PDB entry 6K15 | electron microscopy, 3.40 A resolution | chains H and G of the 13 polymer chains in the assembly

Chain H:
Name: Chromatin structure-remodeling complex protein RSC8
From: Saccharomyces cerevisiae S288C
UniProtKB: P43609 (RSC8_YEAST); residues 1-557 here = UniProt positions 1-557
Amino-acid sequence (557 residues; numbered 1 to 557; the number before each row is that of its first residue):
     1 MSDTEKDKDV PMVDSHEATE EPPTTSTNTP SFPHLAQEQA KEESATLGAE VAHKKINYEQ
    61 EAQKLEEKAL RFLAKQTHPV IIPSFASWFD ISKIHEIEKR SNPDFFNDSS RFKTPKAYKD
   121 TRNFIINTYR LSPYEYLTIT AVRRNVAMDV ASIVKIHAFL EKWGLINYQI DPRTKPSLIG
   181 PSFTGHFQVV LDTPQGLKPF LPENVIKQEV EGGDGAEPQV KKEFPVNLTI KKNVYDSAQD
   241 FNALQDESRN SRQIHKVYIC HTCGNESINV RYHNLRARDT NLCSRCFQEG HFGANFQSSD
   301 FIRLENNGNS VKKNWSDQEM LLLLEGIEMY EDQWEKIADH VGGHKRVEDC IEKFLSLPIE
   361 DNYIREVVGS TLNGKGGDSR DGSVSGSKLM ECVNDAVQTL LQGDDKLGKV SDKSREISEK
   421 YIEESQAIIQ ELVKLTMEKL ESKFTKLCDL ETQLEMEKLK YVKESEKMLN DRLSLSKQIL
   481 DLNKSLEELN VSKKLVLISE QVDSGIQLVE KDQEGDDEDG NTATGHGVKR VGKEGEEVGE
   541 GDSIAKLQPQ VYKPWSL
Disordered / not traced: 1-56, 204-223, 370-386, 487-557
Bound ions: Zn2+: Cys260, Cys263, Cys286

Chain G:
Name: Chromatin structure-remodeling complex subunit SFH1
From: Saccharomyces cerevisiae S288C
UniProtKB: Q06168 (SFH1_YEAST); numbering as in UniProt (aligned over 1-426)
Amino-acid sequence (426 residues; each row starts with the number of its first residue):
     1 MSHQNQLIPQ AYISNFHNRL TNEDDGIPIF TMAQQTRQHK RAKVVNYAEY DNDLFDEFNM
    61 NGSNFNNADT HYKDNAVSHE NTPALTNGVT MDGSEYNVLE NMNGADSIIS NNKYDAGSNM
   121 VVESLSGLNS NNNASNGPSN KAQAQDIGNA VLPDLQDQHH NPFNILRYPK IRDTFINGKV
   181 VSPYRLNTDQ ETKANANSGE AIMIPITLDI EHMGHTIKDQ FLWNYNDDSI SPEEFASIYC
   241 KDLDMTSATL QTQIANIIKE QLKDLENIAA TEIMSDLHVI INLTCNLQDR FFEDNFQWNL
   301 NDKSLTPERF ATSIVQDLGL TREFIPLISQ SLHETILKIK KDWVDGHLIQ DHVPNDAAFG
   361 YLSGIRLDID ELGSNWCPRV EILTKEEIQK REIEKERNLR RLKRETDRLS RRGRRRLDDL
   421 ETTMRM
Disordered / not traced: 1-4, 33-147, 187-197, 367-373, 384-426
Swiss-Prot annotation at these positions:
  - modified residue: Ser78 (Phosphoserine)
From the paper describing this entry:
  - mutagenesis - R400A, R401A, K403A, R404A: decreased binding to nucleosome

Interface between chain H and chain G:
Contacting residue pairs (81):
  Arg71(H) with Leu155(G)
  Phe72(H) with Leu155(G), hydrophobic
  Leu73(H) with Leu155(G)
  Ala74(H) with Asp154(G)
  Lys75(H) with Leu155(G), hydrogen bond (side chain-backbone); Asp157(G)
  His78(H) with Ile8(G); Ile165(G)
  Pro79(H) with Gln10(G)
  Val80(H) with Gln10(G)
  Ile81(H) with Gln10(G)
  Ser109(H) with Gly199(G); Glu200(G)
  Ser110(H) with Glu200(G); Ala201(G), hydrogen bond (side chain-backbone)
  Arg111(H) with Lys303(G), hydrogen bond (side chain-backbone)
  Phe112(H) with Met203(G), hydrophobic; Thr306(G)
  Lys113(H) with Asn224(G)
  Lys116(H) with Arg309(G)
  Phe124(H) with Arg322(G)
  Tyr129(H) with Gln10(G)
  Pro133(H) with Gln10(G)
  Tyr134(H) with Ala11(G); Ile13(G); Ile171(G)
  Glu135(H) with Ile13(G); Asn15(G); Arg19(G), salt bridge
  Tyr136(H) with Ile13(G), hydrogen bond (backbone-backbone); Val181(G), hydrophobic; Pro183(G); Tyr184(G)
  Thr138(H) with Tyr184(G); Asp242(G)
  Ile139(H) with Tyr184(G), hydrogen bond (backbone-side chain); Ile238(G), hydrophobic; Asp242(G)
  Thr140(H) with Tyr239(G); Asp242(G), hydrogen bond
  Ala141(H) with Phe16(G), hydrophobic
  Arg143(H) with Asp219(G), salt bridge; Gln220(G); Phe221(G); Tyr239(G)
  Arg144(H) with Pro28(G); Glu323(G), salt bridge; Pro326(G)
  Asn145(H) with Arg322(G), hydrogen bond (backbone-side chain)
  Val146(H) with Pro326(G)
  Ala147(H) with Glu308(G); Ile325(G), hydrophobic; Pro326(G), hydrophobic
  Asp149(H) with Met203(G); Asn224(G)
  Val150(H) with Phe221(G), hydrophobic; Leu222(G); Phe235(G), hydrophobic
  Ala151(H) with Asp227(G); Ile230(G), hydrophobic
  Val154(H) with Ile230(G), hydrophobic
  Lys155(H) with Asp227(G), salt bridge; Ser229(G)
  His157(H) with Tyr184(G)
  Glu161(H) with Pro183(G)
  Tyr168(H) with Gln10(G)
  Gln169(H) with Ala11(G); Tyr12(G)
  Ile170(H) with Pro9(G); Gln10(G), hydrogen bond (backbone-backbone)
  Asp171(H) with Pro9(G)
  Pro172(H) with Leu7(G), hydrophobic; Ile8(G); Pro9(G)
  Arg173(H) with Asn5(G); Leu7(G)
  Ala243(H) with Leu7(G), hydrophobic
  Leu244(H) with His160(G), hydrogen bond (backbone-side chain)
  Gln245(H) with Gln6(G)
  Asp246(H) with His160(G), salt bridge
  Arg252(H) with Asn161(G)
Also at the interface, not in a pair above, chain H (54 interface residues in all): Gln76, Thr77, Leu131, Leu137, Met148, Ala158
Also at the interface, not in a pair above, chain G (57 interface residues in all): Ser14, Ile29, Gln156, Gln158, Thr174, Phe175, Leu186, Pro307, Ser329, His333

Overview:
54 residues of chain H face 57 of chain G across their interface; the contacts include 9 hydrogen bonds and 5
salt bridges. Polar contacts include Glu135(H)-Arg19(G), Arg143(H)-Asp219(G) and Arg144(H)-Glu323(G).
Cys260(H), Cys263(H) and Cys286(H) form the Zn2+ site. From the paper: R400A, R401A and K403A of chain G,
among others, reduce binding to nucleosome.
Chain H is Chromatin structure-remodeling complex protein RSC8 and chain G is Chromatin structure-remodeling
complex subunit SFH1, both from Saccharomyces cerevisiae S288C; the structure, RSC substrate-recruitment
module, was determined by electron microscopy together with 6KW3 and 6KW4 from the same study.
